Entry 3TIZ (X-ray diffraction, 2.02 A resolution); this record covers chain A.

Chain A:
Molecule: Cyclin-dependent kinase 2
From: Homo sapiens
Notes: EC 2.7.11.22
UniProt: P24941 (CDK2_HUMAN); residues 1-298 here = UniProt positions 1-298
Chain sequence (298 residues; row label = number of the first residue in the row):
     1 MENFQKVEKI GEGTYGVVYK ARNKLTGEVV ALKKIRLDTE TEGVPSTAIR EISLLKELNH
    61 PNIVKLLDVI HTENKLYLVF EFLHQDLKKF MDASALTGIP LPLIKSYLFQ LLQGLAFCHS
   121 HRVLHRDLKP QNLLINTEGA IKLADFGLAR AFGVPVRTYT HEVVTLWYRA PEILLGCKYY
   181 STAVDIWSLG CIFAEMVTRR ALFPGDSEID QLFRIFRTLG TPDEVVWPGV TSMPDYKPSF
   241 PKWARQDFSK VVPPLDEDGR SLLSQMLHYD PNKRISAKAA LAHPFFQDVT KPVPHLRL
Unresolved in the structure: 1, 37-40
Swiss-Prot annotation at these positions:
  - active site: D127 (Proton acceptor)
  - binding site (ATP): I10 to V18, K33, E81 to L83, D86, K129 to N132, D145
  - binding site (Mg(2+)): N132, D145
  - site (CDK7 binding): K9, K88, K89, L166
  - modified residue: M1 (N-acetylmethionine), K6 (N6-acetyllysine), T14 (Phosphothreonine), Y15 (Phosphotyrosine), Y19 (Phosphotyrosine), T160 (Phosphothreonine)
  - natural variant: P45 (P45L: In a glioblastoma multiforme sample)
  - mutagenesis: K9 (K9F: Reduced phosphorylation by CAK), T14 (T14A: 2-fold increase in activity), Y15 (Y15F: 2-fold increase in activity), K88 to K89 (Reduced phosphorylation by CAK), T160 (T160A: Abolishes activity), L166 (L166R: Reduced phosphorylation by CAK and reduced kinase activity)
Small-molecule neighbours: 3TI (1-{(E)-[(4-hydroxyphenyl)imino]methyl}naphthalen-2-ol): I10, V18, A31, V64, F80, E81, F82, L83, H84, Q85, D86, K89, Q131, L134, A144, D145
From the paper describing this entry:
  - binding site for 3TI: F80, L83, L134

Summary:
Bound to chain A: compound 3TI. From UniProt: active-site residue D127, 19 ATP-binding residues, Mg2+-binding
residues N132 and D145 and 7 mutagenesis sites. From the paper: a binding site for 3TI at F80, L83 and L134.
Chain A is Cyclin-dependent kinase 2 (Homo sapiens); the structure, CDK2 in complex with NSC 111848, was
determined by X-ray diffraction (same publication as 3TI1, 4ERW, 4EZ3 and 4EZ7).
